PDB entry 1C46 | X-ray diffraction, 2.20 A resolution | chain A

# Chain A
Molecule: Lysozyme
Organism: Homo sapiens
Notes: EC 3.2.1.17; engineered mutation(s): INSERTED N-TERMINAL GLY 0
UniProtKB: P61626 (LYSC_HUMAN); residues 0-130 here correspond to UniProt positions 18-148 (UniProt number = residue number + 18)
Chain sequence (131 residues; numbered 0 to 130; the number before each row is that of its first residue; numbering starts at 0):
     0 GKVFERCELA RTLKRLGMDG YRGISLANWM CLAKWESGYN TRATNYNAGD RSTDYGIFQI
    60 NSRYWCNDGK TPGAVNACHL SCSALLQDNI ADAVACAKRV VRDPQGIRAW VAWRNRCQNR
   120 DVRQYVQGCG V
Disulfide bonds: Cys6-Cys128, Cys30-Cys116, Cys65-Cys81, Cys77-Cys95
Differences from the reference sequence: insertion (0)

# Overview
Chain A is Lysozyme (Homo sapiens); the structure, Mutant human lysozyme with foreign N-terminal residues, was
determined by X-ray diffraction, deposited together with 1C43 and 1C45.
